PDB entry 8TOS | X-ray diffraction, 2.35 A resolution | chains A and E

Chain A:
Molecule: Angiotensin-converting enzyme 2
Organism: Homo sapiens
UniProt: Q9BYF1 (ACE2_HUMAN); residues 18-614 here = UniProt positions 18-614
Sequence (625 residues; numbered 18 to 642; the number before each row is that of its first residue):
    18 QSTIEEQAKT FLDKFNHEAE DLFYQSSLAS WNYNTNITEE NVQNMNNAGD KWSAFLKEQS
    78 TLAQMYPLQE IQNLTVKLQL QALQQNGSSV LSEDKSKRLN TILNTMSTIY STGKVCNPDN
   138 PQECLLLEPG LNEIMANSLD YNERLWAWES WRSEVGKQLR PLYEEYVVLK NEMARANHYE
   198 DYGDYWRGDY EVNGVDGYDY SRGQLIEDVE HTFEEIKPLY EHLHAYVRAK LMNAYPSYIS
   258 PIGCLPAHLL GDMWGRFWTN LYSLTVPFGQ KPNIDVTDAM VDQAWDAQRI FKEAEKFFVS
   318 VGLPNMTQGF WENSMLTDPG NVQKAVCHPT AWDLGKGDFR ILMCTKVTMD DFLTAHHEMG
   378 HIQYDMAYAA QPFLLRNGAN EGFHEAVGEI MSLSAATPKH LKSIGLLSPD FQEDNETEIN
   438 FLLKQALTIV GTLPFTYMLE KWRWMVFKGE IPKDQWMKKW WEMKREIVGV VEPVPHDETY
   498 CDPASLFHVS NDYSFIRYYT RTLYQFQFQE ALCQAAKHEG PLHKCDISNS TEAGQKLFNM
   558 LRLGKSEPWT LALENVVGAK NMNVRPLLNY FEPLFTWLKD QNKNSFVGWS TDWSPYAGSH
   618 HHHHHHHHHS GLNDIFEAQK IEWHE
Not modelled in the structure: 18, 337-341, 615-642
Sequence notes: expression tag (615-642)
Curated features (UniProtKB/Swiss-Prot):
  - region (Interaction with SARS-CoV spike glycoprotein): Asp30 to Tyr41, Met82 to Pro84, Lys353 to Arg357
  - active site: Glu375 (Proton acceptor), His505 (Proton donor)
  - binding site (chloride): Arg169, Trp477, Lys481
  - binding site (substrate): Arg273, His345, Pro346, Tyr515
  - binding site (Zn(2+)): His374, His378, Glu402
  - glycosylation (N-linked (GlcNAc...) asparagine): Asn53, Asn90, Asn103, Asn322, Asn432, Asn546
  - mutagenesis: Ser19 (S19P: Increases slightly the interaction with RBD domain of SARS-CoV-2 spike protein), Gln24 to Lys26 (Slightly inhibits interaction with SARS-CoV spike glycoprotein), Gln24 (Q24T: Increases slightly the interaction with RBD domain of SARS-CoV-2 spike protein), Ala25 (A25V: Increases slightly the interaction with RBD domain of SARS-CoV-2 spike protein), Thr27 (T27Y: Increases slightly the interaction with RBD domain of SARS-CoV-2 spike protein. In sACE2.v2.2; increases interaction with RBD domain of SARS-CoV-2 spike protein ...), Leu29 (L29F: Increases slightly the interaction with RBD domain of SARS-CoV-2 spike protein), Lys31 (K31D: Abolishes interaction with SARS-CoV spike glycoprotein; K31Y: Increases slightly the interaction with RBD domain of SARS-CoV-2 spike protein), Asn33 (N33D: Increases slightly the interaction with RBD domain of SARS-CoV-2 spike protein), His34 (H34A: Increases slightly the interaction with RBD domain of SARS-CoV-2 spike protein), Glu37 (E37A: No effect on interaction with SARS-CoV spike glycoprotein), Asp38 (D38A: No effect on interaction with SARS-CoV spike glycoprotein), Leu39 (L39R: Increases slightly the interaction with RBD domain of SARS-CoV-2 spike protein), 48 further mutagenesis entries in UniProt
Disulfides: Cys133-Cys141, Cys344-Cys361, Cys530-Cys542
Covalent attachments: glycan linked to Asn90, Asn103; N-acetylglucosamine (NAG) linked to Asn546
Bound ions: Zn2+: His374, His378, Glu402

Chain E:
Molecule: Peptide 6
Sequence (17 residues; each row starts with the number of its first residue; numbering starts at 0):
     0 XYARPLRHRP WYVSWCX
Not modelled in the structure: 0-1, 14-16
Modified positions: ACE (acetyl group) at position 0; NH2 (amino group) at position 16

Interface between chain A and chain E:
Contacting residue pairs (28; chain A residue first):
  Phe40(A) with Pro4(E); Leu5(E); Arg6(E)
  Ser43(A) with Pro4(E); Tyr11(E)
  Ser44(A) with Pro4(E)
  Ser47(A) with Ala2(E), hydrogen bond (side chain-backbone); Arg3(E); Tyr11(E)
  Met62(A) with Ala2(E); Tyr11(E), hydrogen bond (backbone-side chain)
  Gly66(A) with Tyr11(E)
  Trp69(A) with Leu5(E); Trp10(E), hydrogen bond (side chain-backbone); Tyr11(E)
  Leu73(A) with Trp10(E), hydrophobic
  Ala99(A) with Trp10(E)
  Asp206(A) with Arg8(E), salt bridge
  Thr347(A) with Arg3(E)
  Ala348(A) with Arg3(E)
  Trp349(A) with Arg3(E)
  Asp350(A) with Arg6(E), salt bridge
  Gly352(A) with Arg6(E)
  Phe390(A) with Arg6(E)
  Leu391(A) with Trp10(E), hydrophobic
  Arg393(A) with Arg6(E), hydrogen bond (backbone-side chain)
  Asn394(A) with Arg6(E), hydrogen bond (side chain-backbone); His7(E)
Also at the interface, not in a pair above, chain A (25 interface residues in all): Ser70, Leu100, Tyr202, Leu351, Tyr385, Tyr510
Also at the interface, not in a pair above, chain E (10 interface residues in all): Val12

In short:
The interface between chain A and chain E involves 25 residues on one side and 10 on the other, with 5
hydrogen bonds and 2 salt bridges. Polar contacts include Asp206(A)-Arg8(E), Asp350(A)-Arg6(E) and
Ser47(A)-Ala2(E). Covalently linked N-acetylglucosamine: at Asn546(A).
Chain A is Angiotensin-converting enzyme 2 (Homo sapiens) and chain E is Peptide 6; the structure,
ACE2-peptide 6 complex, was determined by X-ray diffraction (same publication as 8TOQ, 8TOR, 8TOT and 8TOU).
